PDB entry 1KRC | X-ray diffraction, 2.50 A resolution | chains B and C of the 3 polymer chains in the assembly

[Chain B]
Name: Urease
Organism: Klebsiella aerogenes
Notes: EC 3.5.1.5; engineered mutation(s): H(C 320)A
UniProtKB: P18315 (URE2_KLEAE); numbering as in UniProt (aligned over 1-106)
Amino-acid sequence (106 residues; each row starts with the number of its first residue):
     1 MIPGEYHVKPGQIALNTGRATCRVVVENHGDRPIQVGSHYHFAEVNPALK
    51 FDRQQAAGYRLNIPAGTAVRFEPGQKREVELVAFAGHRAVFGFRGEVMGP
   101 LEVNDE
Unresolved in the structure: 102-106
Curated features (UniProtKB/Swiss-Prot):
  - mutagenesis: His39 (H39A: Reduces activity by 20% and reduces thermal stability above 50 degrees Celsius), His41 (H41A: Reduces activity by 30% and reduces thermal stability above 50 degrees Celsius)

[Chain C]
Name: Urease
Organism: Klebsiella aerogenes
Notes: EC 3.5.1.5; engineered mutation(s): H(C 320)A
UniProtKB: P18314 (URE1_KLEAE); numbering as in UniProt (aligned over 1-567)
Amino-acid sequence (567 residues; row label = number of the first residue in the row):
     1 MSNISRQAYADMFGPTVGDKVRLADTELWIEVEDDLTTYGEEVKFGGGKV
    51 IRDGMGQGQMLAADCVDLVLTNALIVDHWGIVKADIGVKDGRIFAIGKAG
   101 NPDIQPNVTIPIGAATEVIAAEGKIVTAGGIDTHIHWICPQQAEEALVSG
   151 VTTMVGGGTGPAAGTHATTCTPGPWYISRMLQAADSLPVNIGLLGKGNVS
   201 QPDALREQVAAGVIGLKIHEDWGATPAAIDCALTVADEMDIQVALHSDTL
   251 NESGFVEDTLAAIGGRTIHTFHTEGAGGGHAPDIITACAHPNILPSSTNP
   301 TLPYTLNTIDEHLDMLMVCAHLDPDIAEDVAFAESRIRRETIAAEDVLHD
   351 LGAFSLTSSDSQAMGRVGEVILRTWQVAHRMKVQRGALAEETGDNDNFRV
   401 KRYIAKYTINPALTHGIAHEVGSIEVGKLADLVVWSPAFFGVKPATVIKG
   451 GMIAIAPMGDINASIPTPQPVHYRPMFGALGSARHHCRLTFLSQAAAANG
   501 VAERLNLRSAIAVVKGCRTVQKADMVHNSLQPNITVDAQTYEVRVDGELI
   551 TSEPADVLPMAQRYFLF
Unresolved in the structure: 1
Construct notes: conflict Ala320 (His in P18314)
Covalently attached groups: carbon dioxide (CO2) linked to Lys217
Ion coordination: Ni2+ site 1: His134, His136, Asp360 (together with carbon dioxide); Ni2+ site 2: His246, His272 (together with carbon dioxide)
Small-molecule neighbours: carbon dioxide (CO2): His134, His136, Ala167, Thr168, Thr169, His219, His246, Phe271, His272, Asp360
Curated features (UniProtKB/Swiss-Prot):
  - binding site (Ni(2+)): His134, His136, Lys217, His246, His272, Asp360
  - binding site (substrate): His219
  - modified residue: Lys217 (N6-carboxylysine)
  - mutagenesis: His134 (H134A: Abrogates activity and reduces binding to nickel ions), His136 (H136A: Abrogates activity and reduces binding to nickel ions), Lys217 (K217A/C/E: Reduces activity 8000-fold and abrogates binding to nickel ions), His219 (H219A: Reduces activity 500-fold and increases KM 1000-fold. Resistant to inactivation by diethylpyrocarbonate and iodoacetamide; H219N/Q: Increases KM 100-fold; optimum pH is 6), Asp221 (D221A: Reduces activity 1000-fold and increases KM 10-fold; D221N: Reduces activity 50-fold), His246 (H246A: Abrogates activity and reduces binding to nickel ions), His312 (H312A: Enhances thermal stability above 50 degrees Celsius), Cys319 (C319A: Reduces activity 2-fold, but increases KM only 1.7-fold; optimum pH is 6.7. Reduces binding of nickel ions. Resistant to inactivation by iodoacetamide ...), Arg336 (R336Q: Reduces activity 10000-fold, but has no effect on KM)

[How chain B and chain C interact]
Residue-residue contacts (83; chain B residue first):
  Met1(B) with Asp25(C); Arg563(C)
  Ile2(B) with Arg22(C)
  Pro3(B) with Ala24(C); Asp25(C); Ala438(C); Tyr564(C)
  Gly4(B) with Val21(C); Arg22(C); Ala24(C), hydrogen bond (backbone-backbone); Pro437(C); Ala438(C)
  Glu5(B) with Val21(C); Arg22(C), salt bridge; Trp29(C)
  Tyr6(B) with Pro15(C); Lys20(C); Val21(C), hydrophobic; Gly123(C)
  His7(B) with Asp19(C); Lys20(C), hydrogen bond (backbone-backbone); Trp29(C)
  Val8(B) with Arg6(C); Gln7(C); Ala10(C), hydrophobic; Asp19(C)
  Lys9(B) with Arg6(C); Val17(C); Asp19(C), hydrogen bond (backbone-side chain)
  Gly11(B) with Ser5(C); Arg6(C), hydrogen bond (backbone-backbone)
  Gln12(B) with Asn3(C); Ile4(C); Arg6(C)
  Ile13(B) with Asn3(C); Ile4(C), hydrogen bond (backbone-backbone); Arg6(C); Tyr39(C), hydrophobic
  Ala14(B) with Ser2(C); Asn3(C); Tyr39(C)
  Leu15(B) with Ser2(C), hydrogen bond (backbone-backbone); Tyr39(C); Gly40(C)
  Asn16(B) with Tyr39(C), hydrogen bond (backbone-backbone); Gly40(C), hydrogen bond (side chain-backbone)
  Arg19(B) with Glu41(C), salt bridge; Pro106(C)
  Gly37(B) with Gly48(C); Arg52(C)
  His39(B) with Gly40(C); Glu41(C), salt bridge; Val50(C); Met55(C)
  Tyr40(B) with Met55(C), hydrophobic
  Arg60(B) with Gly40(C); Glu41(C), salt bridge
  Asn62(B) with Ser2(C), hydrogen bond (side chain-backbone)
  Pro64(B) with Ser2(C)
  Ala65(B) with Phe13(C); Gly40(C); Glu42(C); Val50(C), hydrophobic
  Gly66(B) with Lys49(C), hydrogen bond (backbone-side chain); Val50(C)
  Phe84(B) with Ile104(C), hydrophobic
  Ala85(B) with Asp103(C); Ile104(C), hydrogen bond (backbone-backbone); Pro106(C)
  Gly86(B) with Pro102(C); Asp103(C); Gln105(C)
  His87(B) with Pro102(C), hydrogen bond (backbone-backbone); Asp103(C), salt bridge
  Arg88(B) with Asp103(C), hydrogen bond (backbone-backbone)
  Ala89(B) with Asp103(C), hydrogen bond (backbone-backbone); Ile104(C)
  Phe91(B) with Gly54(C); Gln59(C); Asp103(C)
  Gly92(B) with Asp53(C)
  Phe93(B) with Gly54(C); Met55(C), hydrophobic
Other interface residues (no listed pair), chain B (37 interface residues in all): Pro10, Ser38, Ile63, Thr67
Other interface residues (no listed pair), chain C (44 interface residues in all): Tyr9, Met12, Thr16, Gly18, Lys44

[Summary]
37 residues of chain B face 44 of chain C across their interface, with 14 hydrogen bonds and 5 salt bridges.
Polar pairs include Glu5(B)-Arg22(C), Arg19(B)-Glu41(C) and His39(B)-Glu41(C). Carbon dioxide is covalently
linked to Lys217(C).
Here chain B is Urease and chain C is Urease, both from Klebsiella aerogenes. Entry 1KRC (Crystal structure of
klebsiella aerogenes urease, its apoenzyme and two active site mutants) was determined by X-ray diffraction
(same publication as 1KRA and 1KRB).
